PDB entry 8VX6 | electron microscopy, 3.20 A resolution | chains J and H of the 11 polymer chains in the assembly

== Chain J ==
Molecule: 167-nt DNA strand
Sequence (167 nucleotides; each row starts with the number of its first residue; numbers below 1 keep their minus sign (DA-83 is residue -83)):
   -83 ATCGGCCGCC CTGGAGAATC CCGGTGCCGA GGCCGCTCAA TTGGTCGTAG ACAGCTCTAG
   -23 CACCGCTTAA ACGCACGTAC GCGCTGTCCC CCGCGTTTTA ACCGCCAAGG GGATTACTCC
    37 CTAGTCTCCA GGCACGTGTC AGATATATAC ATCCTGTGGC GGCCGAT
Disordered / not traced: -83 to -81, 76-83
Modified positions: 8OG (8-oxo-2'-deoxy-guanosine-5'-monophosphate) at position -49

== Chain H ==
Name: Histone H2B 1.1
Organism: Xenopus laevis
Reference sequence: P02281 (H2B11_XENLA); residues 1-122 here correspond to UniProt positions 5-126 (UniProt number = residue number + 4)
Sequence (123 residues; row label = number of the first residue in the row; numbering starts at 0):
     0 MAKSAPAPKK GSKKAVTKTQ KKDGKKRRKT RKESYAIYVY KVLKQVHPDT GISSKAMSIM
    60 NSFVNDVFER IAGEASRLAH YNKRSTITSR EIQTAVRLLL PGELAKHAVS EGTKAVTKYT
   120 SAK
Disordered / not traced: 0-26, 122
Construct notes: initiating methionine (0); engineered mutation Thr29 (Ser33 in P02281)
UniProt features mapped onto this chain:
  - modified residue: Lys2 (N6-acetyllysine), Lys9 (N6-acetyllysine), Ser11 (Phosphoserine), Lys12 (N6-acetyllysine), Lys17 (N6-acetyllysine)
  - glycosylation: Ser109 (O-linked (GlcNAc) serine)
  - cross-link: Lys117 (Glycyl lysine isopeptide (Lys-Gly) (interchain with G-Cter in ubiquitin))

== Chain J / chain H interface ==
Pairs across the interface (14; chain J residue first):
  DA-54(J) - Ile51(H)  sugar contact
  DA-54(J) - Ser53(H)  hydrogen bond to the phosphate
  DG-53(J) - Tyr39(H)  hydrogen bond to the phosphate
  DG-53(J) - Gly50(H)  phosphate contact
  DG-53(J) - Ile51(H)  hydrogen bond to the phosphate
  DG-52(J) - Tyr39(H)  phosphate contact
  DA-35(J) - Ser84(H)  hydrogen bond to the phosphate
  DA-35(J) - Thr85(H)  phosphate contact
  DG-34(J) - Arg83(H)  salt bridge to the phosphate
  DG-34(J) - Ser84(H)  hydrogen bond to the phosphate
  DG-34(J) - Thr85(H)  phosphate contact
  DT30(J) - Arg27(H)  hydrogen bond to the phosphate
  DT30(J) - Thr29(H)  hydrogen bond to the phosphate
  DT31(J) - Arg27(H)  salt bridge to the phosphate
Also at the interface, not in a pair above, chain J (10 interface residues in all): DT-47, DC-46, DA-33
Also at the interface, not in a pair above, chain H (13 interface residues in all): Lys28, Arg30, Ser52, Lys82

== In short ==
10 residues of chain J face 13 of chain H across their interface; the contacts include 7 hydrogen bonds and 2
salt bridges. Polar contacts include DA-54(J)-Ser53(H), DG-53(J)-Tyr39(H) and DG-53(J)-Ile51(H).
Here chain J is a 167-nt DNA strand and chain H is Histone H2B 1.1 (Xenopus laevis). Entry 8VX6 (Human OGG1
bound at the nucleosomal DNA entry site) was determined by electron microscopy (same publication as 8VX4 and
8VX5).
